Entry 8ZGC (electron microscopy, 3.58 A resolution); this record covers chains B and U of the 8 polymer chains in the assembly.

# Chain B
Name: Multifunctional procollagen lysine hydroxylase and glycosyltransferase LH3
Organism: Homo sapiens
Notes: EC 1.14.11.4, 2.4.1.50, 2.4.1.66
UniProt: O60568 (PLOD3_HUMAN); residues 1-738 here = UniProt positions 1-738
Amino-acid sequence (778 residues; each row starts with the number of its first residue):
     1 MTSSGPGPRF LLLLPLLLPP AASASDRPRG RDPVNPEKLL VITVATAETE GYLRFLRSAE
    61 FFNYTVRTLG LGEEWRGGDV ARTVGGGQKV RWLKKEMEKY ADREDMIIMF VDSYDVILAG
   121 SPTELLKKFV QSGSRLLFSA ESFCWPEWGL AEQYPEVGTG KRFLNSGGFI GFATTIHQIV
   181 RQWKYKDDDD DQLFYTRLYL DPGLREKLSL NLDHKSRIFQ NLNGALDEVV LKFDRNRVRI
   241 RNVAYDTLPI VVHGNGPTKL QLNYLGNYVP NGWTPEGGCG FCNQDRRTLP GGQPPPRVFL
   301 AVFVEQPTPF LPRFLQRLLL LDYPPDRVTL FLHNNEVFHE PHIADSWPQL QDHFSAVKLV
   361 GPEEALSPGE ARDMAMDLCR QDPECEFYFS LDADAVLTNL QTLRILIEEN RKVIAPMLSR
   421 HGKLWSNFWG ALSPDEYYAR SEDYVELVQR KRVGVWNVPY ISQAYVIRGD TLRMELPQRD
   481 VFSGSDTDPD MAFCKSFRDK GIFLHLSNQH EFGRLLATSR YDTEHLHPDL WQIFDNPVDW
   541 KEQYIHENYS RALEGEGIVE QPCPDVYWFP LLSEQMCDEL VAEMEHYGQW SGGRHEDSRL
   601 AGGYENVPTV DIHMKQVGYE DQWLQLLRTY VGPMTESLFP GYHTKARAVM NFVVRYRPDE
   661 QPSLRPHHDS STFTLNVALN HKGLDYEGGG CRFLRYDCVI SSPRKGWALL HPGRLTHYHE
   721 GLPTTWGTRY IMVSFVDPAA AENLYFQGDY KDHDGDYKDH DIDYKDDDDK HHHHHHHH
Disordered / not traced: 1-32, 739-778
Sequence notes: expression tag (739-778)
Disulfide bonds: Cys279-Cys282, Cys379-Cys385, Cys563-Cys698
Covalent attachments: N-acetylglucosamine (NAG) linked to Asn63, Asn548
Ion coordination: Mn2+: His253 (together with UDP); Fe2+: Asp669, His719 (together with 2-oxoglutaric acid)
Ligand contacts:
  - 2-oxoglutaric acid (AKG): Val607, Thr609, Phe652, Tyr656, Leu664, His667, Asp669, His719, Ile731, Phe735
  - UDP (uridine-5'-diphosphate): Val44, Thr46, Trp75, Val80, Ala81, Lys89, Asp112, Ser113, Tyr114, Asp115, His253, Asn255, Gly256, Lys259
UniProt features mapped onto this chain:
  - binding site (UDP): Val44 to Thr46, Asp112 to Tyr114, Gly256 to Lys259
  - binding site (Mn(2+)): Asp112, Asp115, His253
  - binding site (2-oxoglutarate): Arg599, Tyr656, Asn676, Arg729
  - binding site (Fe cation): His667, Asp669, His719
  - glycosylation (N-linked (GlcNAc...) asparagine): Asn63, Asn548
What the authors report for this chain:
  - mutagenesis - V44A, D112A, D115A, H253A, Y656A, H667A, D669A, H719A: decreased catalytic activity
  - disease-associated variants - V116M, D191N, N223S: decreased catalytic activity (proposed by the authors, not directly observed)

# Chain U
Name: Procollagen galactosyltransferase 1
Organism: Homo sapiens
Notes: EC 2.4.1.50
UniProt: Q8NBJ5 (GT251_HUMAN); residue numbers follow UniProt; this construct covers 30-622
Amino-acid sequence (653 residues; row label = number of the first residue in the row; numbers below 1 keep their minus sign (Met-27 is residue -27)):
   -27 MKTIIALSYI FCLVFAWSHP QFEKGGGSGG GSGGSAWSHP QFEKSALEVL FQGPGRAAPP
    33 GADAYFPEER WSPESPLQAP RVLIALLARN AAHALPTTLG ALERLRHPRE RTALWVATDH
    93 NMDNTSTVLR EWLVAVKSLY HSVEWRPAEE PRSYPDEEGP KHWSDSRYEH VMKLRQAALK
   153 SARDMWADYI LFVDADNLIL NPDTLSLLIA ENKTVVAPML DSRAAYSNFW CGMTSQGYYK
   213 RTPAYIPIRK RDRRGCFAVP MVHSTFLIDL RKAASRNLAF YPPHPDYTWS FDDIIVFAFS
   273 CKQAEVQMYV CNKEEYGFLP VPLRAHSTLQ DEAESFMHVQ LEVMVKHPPA EPSRFISAPT
   333 KTPDKMGFDE VFMINLRRRQ DRRERMLRAL QAQEIECRLV EAVDGKAMNT SQVEALGIQM
   393 LPGYRDPYHG RPLTKGELGC FLSHYNIWKE VVDRGLQKSL VFEDDLRFEI FFKRRLMNLM
   453 RDVEREGLDW DLIYVGRKRM QVEHPEKAVP RVRNLVEADY SYWTLAYVIS LQGARKLLAA
   513 EPLSKMLPVD EFLPVMFDKH PVSEYKAHFS LRNLHAFSVE PLLIYPTHYT GDDGYVSDTE
   573 TSVVWNNEHV KTDWDRAKSQ KMREQQALSR EAKNSDVLQS PLDSAARDEL AAA
Disordered / not traced: -27 to 35, 623-625
Sequence notes: initiating methionine (-27); expression tag (-26 to 29, 623-625)
Disulfide bonds: Cys228-Cys283
Covalent attachments: N-acetylglucosamine (NAG) linked to Asn184
Ion coordination: Mn2+: Asp437 (together with UDP)
Ligand contacts:
  - galactose-uridine-5'-diphosphate (GDU): Leu59, Ala60, Arg61, Asp91, Tyr126, Lys133, Trp135, Arg139, His142, Val143, Arg147, Asp166, Ala167, Asp168, His235, Ser236, Asp265, Ile266, Pro294
  - UDP (uridine-5'-diphosphate): Ile346, Leu348, Arg354, Ala374, Val375, Asp376, Gly377, Gly408, Cys412, Glu435, Asp436, Asp437, Val568, Ser569, Asp570, Thr571
UniProt features mapped onto this chain:
  - motif: Arg619 to Leu622 (Endoplasmic reticulum retention motif)
  - glycosylation (N-linked (GlcNAc...) asparagine): Asn96, Asn184, Asn381
What the authors report for this chain:
  - mutagenesis - Y126A, R139A, R147A, D166A, D168A: decreased catalytic activity
  - mutagenesis - R354A, E435A, D437A, T571A: abolished catalytic activity
  - catalytic residues: Asp522 (proposed by the authors, not directly observed)
  - disease-associated variants - L151R, A154P, G377R: decreased catalytic activity (proposed by the authors, not directly observed)

# Chain B / chain U interface
Residue-residue contacts - 18 pairs, chain B then chain U:
  Leu226(B) - Phe38(U)  hydrophobic
  Val229(B) - Phe38(U)  hydrophobic
  Val230(B) - Pro39(U)
  Leu231(B) - Pro39(U)  hydrogen bond (backbone-backbone)
  Leu231(B) - Glu40(U)
  Leu231(B) - Glu41(U)  hydrogen bond (backbone-backbone)
  Lys232(B) - Glu41(U)
  Phe233(B) - Glu40(U)
  Phe233(B) - Trp43(U)
  Arg235(B) - Trp43(U)
  Gln261(B) - Tyr37(U)
  Gln261(B) - Phe38(U)
  Tyr264(B) - Tyr37(U)  hydrophobic
  Leu265(B) - Phe38(U)  hydrophobic
  Ala431(B) - Tyr37(U)
  Arg440(B) - Ala36(U)  hydrogen bond (backbone-backbone)
  Glu442(B) - Tyr37(U)
  Arg452(B) - Glu40(U)  salt bridge
Also at the interface, not in a pair above, chain B (21 interface residues in all): Leu222, Asp234, Arg241, Pro275, Gly430, Leu432, Asp443
Also at the interface, not in a pair above, chain U (8 interface residues in all): Arg42

# Overview
Chain B and chain U form an interface of 21 and 8 residues respectively; the contacts include 3 hydrogen bonds
and 1 salt bridge. Among the polar pairs are Arg452(B)-Glu40(U), Leu231(B)-Pro39(U) and Leu231(B)-Glu41(U).
From the paper: the catalytic residue Asp522(U); V44A, D112A and D115A of chain B, among others, reduce
catalytic activity; 23 substitutions were tested in all.
Here chain B is Multifunctional procollagen lysine hydroxylase and glycosyltransferase LH3 and chain U is
Procollagen galactosyltransferase 1, both from Homo sapiens. Entry 8ZGC (Human lysine O-link glycosylation
complex, LH3/ColGalT1 with bound UDP-galactose) was determined by electron microscopy together with 8ZGE, 8ZGG
and 8ZGH from the same study.
